Entry 1WW4 (X-ray diffraction, 2.30 A resolution); this record covers chains A and D.

Chain A (and D):
Protein: galectin
Source organism: Agrocybe cylindracea
Notes: chain D of this document is another copy of the same molecule, construct and numbering; everything in this record applies to it too
Sequence (160 residues; numbered 2 to 161; the number before each row is that of its first residue):
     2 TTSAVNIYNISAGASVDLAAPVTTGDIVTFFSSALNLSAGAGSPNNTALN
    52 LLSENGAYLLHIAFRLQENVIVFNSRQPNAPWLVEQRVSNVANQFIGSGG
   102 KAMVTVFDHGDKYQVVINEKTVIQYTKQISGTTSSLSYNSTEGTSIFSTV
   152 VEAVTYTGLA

Chain A / chain D interface:
Pairs across the interface (41; chain A residue first):
  Thr2(A) - Gln125(D)
  Thr3(A) - Gln115(D)
  Ser4(A) - Phe108(D)
  Ser4(A) - His110(D)
  Ser4(A) - Gln115(D)
  Val6(A) - Phe108(D)  hydrophobic
  Val6(A) - Asn119(D)
  Val6(A) - Glu120(D)
  Asn7(A) - Glu120(D)
  Ile8(A) - Met104(D)  hydrophobic
  Ile8(A) - Asn119(D)
  Ile8(A) - Glu120(D)  hydrogen bond (backbone-side chain)
  Ile28(A) - Ile28(D)  hydrophobic
  Ile28(A) - Leu160(D)  hydrophobic
  Thr30(A) - Tyr157(D)  hydrogen bond
  Phe32(A) - Phe32(D)  hydrophobic
  Lys102(A) - Glu153(D)  salt bridge
  Met104(A) - Val6(D)  hydrophobic
  Met104(A) - Ile8(D)  hydrophobic
  Met104(A) - Val155(D)  hydrophobic
  Phe108(A) - Ser4(D)
  Phe108(A) - Val6(D)  hydrophobic
  Phe108(A) - Leu160(D)  hydrophobic
  His110(A) - Thr2(D)
  His110(A) - Ser4(D)
  Gln115(A) - Thr3(D)
  Gln115(A) - Ser4(D)
  Asn119(A) - Val6(D)
  Asn119(A) - Ile8(D)
  Glu120(A) - Val6(D)
  Glu120(A) - Asn7(D)
  Glu120(A) - Ile8(D)  hydrogen bond (side chain-backbone)
  Gln125(A) - Thr2(D)
  Glu153(A) - Lys102(D)  salt bridge
  Val155(A) - Met104(D)  hydrophobic
  Tyr157(A) - Thr30(D)  hydrogen bond
  Tyr157(A) - Thr106(D)
  Tyr157(A) - Phe108(D)  hydrophobic
  Tyr157(A) - Tyr157(D)
  Leu160(A) - Ile28(D)  hydrophobic
  Leu160(A) - Phe108(D)  hydrophobic
Interface residues without a listed pair, chain A (24 interface residues in all): Ala5, Thr106, Val117
Interface residues without a listed pair, chain D (24 interface residues in all): Ala5, Val117

Summary:
Chain A and chain D each contribute 24 residues to their interface, with 4 hydrogen bonds and 2 salt bridges.
Polar pairs include Lys102(A)-Glu153(D), Ile8(A)-Glu120(D) and Thr30(A)-Tyr157(D).
Chain A and chain D are both galectin (Agrocybe cylindracea); the structure, Agrocybe cylindracea galectin
complexed with NeuAca2-3lactose, was determined by X-ray diffraction together with 1WW6 and 1WW7 from the same
study.
